PDB entry 9FKP | electron microscopy, 3.72 A resolution | chains A and C of the 5 polymer chains in the assembly

== Chain A ==
Name: Transforming growth factor beta-1
Source organism: Homo sapiens
Notes: fragment: Mature
UniProt: P01137 (TGFB1_HUMAN); residues 1-112 here correspond to UniProt positions 279-390 (UniProt number = residue number + 278)
Amino-acid sequence (112 residues; each row starts with the number of its first residue):
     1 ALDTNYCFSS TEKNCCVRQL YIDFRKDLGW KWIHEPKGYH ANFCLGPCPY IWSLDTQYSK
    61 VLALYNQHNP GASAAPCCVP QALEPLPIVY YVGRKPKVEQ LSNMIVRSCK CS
Cystine bridges: C7-C16, C15-C78, C44-C109, C48-C111

== Chain C ==
Name: Transforming growth factor beta receptor III
Source organism: Danio rerio
UniProt: A0A0H3UK16 (A0A0H3UK16_DANRE); residues 29-359 here = UniProt positions 29-359
Amino-acid sequence (338 residues; row label = number of the first residue in the row):
    28 GSPCELLPVG VGHPVQAMLK SFTALSGCAS RGTTSHPQEV HIINLRKGSA QGAREKTAEV
    88 ALHLRPIQSL HVHQKPLVFI LNSPQPILWK VRTEKLAPGV KRIFHVVEGS EVHFEVGNFS
   148 KSGEVKVETL PHGNEHLLNW AHHRYTAVTS FSELRMAHDI YIKVGEDPVF SETCKIDNKF
   208 LSLNYLASYI EPQPSTGCVL SGPDHEQEVH IIELQAPNSS SAFQVDVIVD LRPLDGDIPL
   268 HRDVVLLLKG EKSVNWVIKA HKVMGKLEIM TSDTVSLSED TERLMQVSKT VKQKLPAGSQ
   328 ALIQWAEENG FNPVTSYTNT PVANHFNLRL REHHHHHH
Unresolved in the structure: 28-30, 360-365
Cystine bridges: C31-C225, C55-C201
Sequence notes: expression tag (28, 360-365); engineered mutation G150 (Cys in A0A0H3UK16), G277 (Cys in A0A0H3UK16)
Reported in the primary citation:
  - mutagenesis - D253A: abolished binding to mmTGF-beta2
  - mutagenesis - D253A: decreased stability

== Interface between chain A and chain C ==
Pairs across the interface (8; chain A residue first):
  D55(A) - Q251(C)
  D55(A) - K319(C)  salt bridge
  T56(A) - T301(C)
  T56(A) - K319(C)
  Q57(A) - F250(C)
  Q57(A) - Q251(C)  hydrogen bond (side chain-backbone)
  Q81(A) - K319(C)
  K110(A) - K319(C)

== Overview ==
Chain A and chain C form an interface of 5 and 4 residues respectively; the contacts include 1 hydrogen bond
and 1 salt bridge. Among the polar pairs are D55(A)-K319(C) and Q57(A)-Q251(C). The paper reports that D253A
of chain C abolishes binding to mmTGF-beta2; D253A of chain C reduces stability.
Here chain A is Transforming growth factor beta-1 (Homo sapiens) and chain C is Transforming growth factor
beta receptor III (Danio rerio). Entry 9FKP (Zebrafish Betaglycan Orphan Domain (zfBGo) in complex with TGF-b1
and extracellular domain of TGFBRII) was determined by electron microscopy together with 9B9F, 9FDY, 9FK5 and
8DC0 from the same study.
